Entry 7JLU (electron microscopy, 3.80 A resolution); this record covers chains A and B.

== Chain A ==
Protein: Disease resistance protein Roq1
Organism: Nicotiana benthamiana
Notes: EC 3.2.2.6
UniProtKB: A0A290U7C4 (ROQ1_NICBE); residue numbers follow UniProt; this construct covers 1-1306
Amino-acid sequence (1328 residues; numbered 1 to 1328; the number before each row is that of its first residue):
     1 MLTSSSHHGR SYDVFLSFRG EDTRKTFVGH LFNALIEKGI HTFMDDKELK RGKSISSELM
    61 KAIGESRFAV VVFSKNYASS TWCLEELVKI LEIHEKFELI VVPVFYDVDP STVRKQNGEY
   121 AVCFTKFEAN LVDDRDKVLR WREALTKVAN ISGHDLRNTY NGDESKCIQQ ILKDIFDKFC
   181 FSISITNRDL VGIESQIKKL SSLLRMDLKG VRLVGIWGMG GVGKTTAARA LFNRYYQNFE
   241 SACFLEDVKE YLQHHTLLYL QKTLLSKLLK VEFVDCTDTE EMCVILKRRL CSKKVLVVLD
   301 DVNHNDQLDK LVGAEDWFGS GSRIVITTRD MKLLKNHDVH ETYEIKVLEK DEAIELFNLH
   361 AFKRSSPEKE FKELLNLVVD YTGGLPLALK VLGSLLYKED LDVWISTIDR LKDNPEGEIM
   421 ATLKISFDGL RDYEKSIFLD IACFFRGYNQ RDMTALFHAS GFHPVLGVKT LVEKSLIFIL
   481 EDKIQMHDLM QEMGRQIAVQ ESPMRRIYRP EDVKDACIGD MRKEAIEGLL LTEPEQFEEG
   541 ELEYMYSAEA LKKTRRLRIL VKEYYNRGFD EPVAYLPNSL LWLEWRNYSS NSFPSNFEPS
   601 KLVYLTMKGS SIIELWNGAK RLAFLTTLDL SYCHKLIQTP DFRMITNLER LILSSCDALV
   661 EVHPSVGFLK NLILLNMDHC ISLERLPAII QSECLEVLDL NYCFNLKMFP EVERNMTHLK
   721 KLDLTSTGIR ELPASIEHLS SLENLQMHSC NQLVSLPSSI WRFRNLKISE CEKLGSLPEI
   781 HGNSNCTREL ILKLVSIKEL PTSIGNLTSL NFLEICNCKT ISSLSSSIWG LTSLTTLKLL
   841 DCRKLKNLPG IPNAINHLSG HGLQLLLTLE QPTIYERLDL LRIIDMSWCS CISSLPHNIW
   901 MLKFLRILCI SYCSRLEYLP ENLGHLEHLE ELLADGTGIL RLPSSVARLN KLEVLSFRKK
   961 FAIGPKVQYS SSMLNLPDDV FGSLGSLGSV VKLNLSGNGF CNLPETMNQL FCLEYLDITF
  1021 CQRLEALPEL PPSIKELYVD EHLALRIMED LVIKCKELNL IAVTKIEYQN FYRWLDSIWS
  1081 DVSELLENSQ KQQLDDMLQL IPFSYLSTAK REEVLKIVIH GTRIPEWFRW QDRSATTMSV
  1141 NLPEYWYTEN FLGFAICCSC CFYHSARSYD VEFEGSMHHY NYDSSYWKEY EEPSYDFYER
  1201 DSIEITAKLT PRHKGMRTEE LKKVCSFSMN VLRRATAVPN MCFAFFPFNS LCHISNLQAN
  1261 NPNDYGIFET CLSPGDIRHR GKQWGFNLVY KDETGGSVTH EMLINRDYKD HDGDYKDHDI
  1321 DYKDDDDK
Not modelled in the structure: 1-525, 853-877, 1210-1220, 1249-1264, 1304-1328
Construct notes: expression tag (1307-1328)
Swiss-Prot annotation at these positions:
  - active site: Glu86
  - binding site (NAD(+)): Arg19 to Arg24, Gly52
  - site: Trp82 (Important for ADPR cyclization)
  - mutagenesis: Trp82 (W82A: Loss of NAD(+) hydrolase activity)
Reported in the primary citation:
  - mutagenesis - L1075A/I1078A/W1079A, I1277A/R1280D: abolished signaling with XopQ (chain B)
  - mutagenesis - H30A, G52P, E86A, I151A, G153A, R229D, R329A, E399R, V403D, R410A: abolished signaling
  - catalytic residues: Glu86 (proposed by the authors, not directly observed)

== Chain B ==
Protein: XopQ
Organism: Xanthomonas euvesicatoria
UniProtKB: Q5QA88 (Q5QA88_XANEU); residue numbers follow UniProt; this construct covers 1-464
Amino-acid sequence (477 residues; each row starts with the number of its first residue; numbers below 1 keep their minus sign (Met-12 is residue -12)):
   -12 MASWSHPQFE KGAMQPTAIR STVGLPGADM TADLRDPAPV AVPAHSAADA AAPPPGALQT
    48 IVGRPPRPDG PRHRRAQSLP ARLTPAQRGM LAELGVADTS VLTPTETAVL RELRLHRPPL
   108 PLDTLLFTDP NKDPDDVVTY TIAKQLQAEG FLRLTDVVVT LGDADMRSQR AQLAKGVFDR
   168 LALPEVRVAR GQDYPMTSTQ AREHSKFLAE GAALRAAPDA VHTDGVRAMR ERLATSPHKL
   228 GMVVIAGMTD ASALLAEAGD LVREKLASIT IMGGIDPARD ADGLVQPDTR AYNNATDIHA
   288 ARALYRRAQQ LGIPLRILSK EAAYRAAVPP AFYEGIARNG HPVGEYLRDV QKNALKGLWE
   348 GIQANLIPGL DTAWFFRTFV AAQPQDPAAA DQQGAMSFDA IWPQVTKLNL YDPLTLLAAL
   408 PGAARLLFQP TPMHREGASP VEHVGHAEVV RPEKARLLLS ALAKAALAQQ DEGQRGR
Not modelled in the structure: -12 to 88, 369-380, 454-464
Construct notes: expression tag (-12 to 0)
Metal / ion sites: Ca2+: Asp123, Ile232

== How chain A and chain B interact ==
Residue-residue contacts - 53 pairs, chain A then chain B:
  Tyr565(A) with Leu248(B), hydrophobic; Lys252(B)
  Arg567(A) with Ala221(B); Thr222(B)
  Gly568(A) with Thr222(B)
  Arg586(A) with Asp247(B), salt bridge
  Tyr632(A) with Ala243(B), hydrogen bond (side chain-backbone); Glu244(B)
  His634(A) with Arg217(B), hydrogen bond
  Asp657(A) with Gln179(B)
  Ile681(A) with Asp180(B)
  Tyr702(A) with Pro182(B); Asp284(B), hydrogen bond; His286(B)
  Phe704(A) with Asp180(B); Pro182(B), hydrophobic
  Asn751(A) with Thr184(B)
  Glu772(A) with Thr184(B); Ser185(B), hydrogen bond
  Trp1074(A) with Trp361(B), hydrophobic; Arg364(B)
  Asp1076(A) with Lys394(B), salt bridge
  Ser1077(A) with Arg364(B), hydrogen bond
  Trp1079(A) with Tyr311(B), hydrophobic
  Ser1168(A) with Arg277(B)
  Tyr1169(A) with Arg277(B)
  Val1171(A) with Glu308(B)
  Glu1172(A) with Arg277(B)
  Glu1174(A) with Tyr311(B); Trp361(B), hydrogen bond
  Gly1175(A) with Tyr311(B); Tyr398(B), hydrogen bond (backbone-side chain)
  Met1177(A) with Leu345(B)
  His1178(A) with Tyr311(B); Phe366(B); Lys394(B); Asn396(B); Tyr398(B)
  His1179(A) with Asp120(B), salt bridge; Ala341(B); Tyr398(B)
  Tyr1180(A) with Gly344(B); Leu345(B), hydrophobic; Ile354(B)
  Asn1181(A) with Lys119(B); Lys193(B)
  Asp1183(A) with Lys193(B), salt bridge
  Ser1184(A) with Leu353(B)
  Trp1187(A) with Leu353(B), hydrophobic; Ile354(B); Pro355(B)
  Tyr1190(A) with Pro355(B), hydrophobic
  Ile1277(A) with Met420(B), hydrophobic
Other interface residues (no listed pair), chain A (42 interface residues in all): Leu1075, Ser1080, Tyr1163, Phe1173, Tyr1186, Lys1188, Tyr1195, Pro1274, Arg1278, Arg1280
Other interface residues (no listed pair), chain B (52 interface residues in all): Asp122, Tyr181, Glu190, Ile262, Asp263, Pro264, Arg266, Asp275, Lys307, Arg312, Leu357, Ala360, Thr365, Thr418, Arg422, His433, Ala434, Glu435
From the paper, about this interface:
  - residue pairs: His1179(A)-Asp120(B)
  - interface residues, chain A: Leu1075(A), Trp1079(A), Tyr1163(A), Val1171(A), His1178(A), His1179(A), Ile1277(A), Arg1280(A)
  - interface residues, chain B: Tyr311(B), Leu345(B), Trp361(B), Phe366(B), Tyr398(B), His433(B)

== Overview ==
The interface between chain A and chain B involves 42 residues on one side and 52 on the other, with 7
hydrogen bonds and 4 salt bridges. Among the polar pairs are Arg586(A)-Asp247(B), Asp1076(A)-Lys394(B) and
His1179(A)-Asp120(B). The paper describes a contact between His1179(A) and Asp120(B). From the paper: the
catalytic residue Glu86(A); H30A, G52P and E86A of chain A, among others, abolish signaling; 12 substitutions
were tested in all.
Chain A is Disease resistance protein Roq1 (Nicotiana benthamiana) and chain B is XopQ (Xanthomonas
euvesicatoria); the structure, Structure of the activated Roq1 resistosome directly recognizing the pathogen
effector XopQ, was determined by electron microscopy (same publication as 7JLV and 7JLX).
